Entry 9CJK (electron microscopy, 3.70 A resolution); this record covers chains D and F of the 8 polymer chains in the assembly.

Chain D (and F):
Molecule: Transmembrane emp24 domain-containing protein 9
Source organism: Homo sapiens
Notes: chain F of this document is another copy of the same molecule, construct and numbering; everything in this record applies to it too
Reference sequence: Q9BVK6 (TMED9_HUMAN); residues 1-235 here = UniProt positions 1-235
Chain sequence (235 residues; each row starts with the number of its first residue):
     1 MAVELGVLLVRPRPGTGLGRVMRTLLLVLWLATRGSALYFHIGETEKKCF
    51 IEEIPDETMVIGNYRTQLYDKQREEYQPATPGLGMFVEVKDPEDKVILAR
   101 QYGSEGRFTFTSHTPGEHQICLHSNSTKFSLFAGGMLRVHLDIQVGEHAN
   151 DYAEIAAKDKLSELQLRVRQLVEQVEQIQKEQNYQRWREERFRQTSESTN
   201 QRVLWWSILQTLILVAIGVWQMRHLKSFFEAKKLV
Disordered / not traced: 1-158
Small-molecule neighbours: PtdIns(4,5)P2 (9ED; [(2R)-2-[(E)-octadec-9-enoyl]oxy-3-[oxidanyl-[(1R,2R,3S,4R,5R,6S)-2,3,6-tris(oxidanyl)-4,5-diphosphonooxy-cyclohexyl]oxy-phosphoryl]oxy-propyl] (E)-octadec-9-enoate): Trp205, Leu209, Leu212, Ile213, Val215, Ala216
UniProt features mapped onto this chain:
  - region: Cys121 to Lys160 (Required for interaction with STX17)
  - motif: Phe228 to Val235 (COPI vesicle coat-binding), Phe228, Phe229 (COPII vesicle coat-binding)
  - modified residue: Lys160 (N6-acetyllysine)
  - glycosylation: Asn125 (N-linked (GlcNAc...) asparagine)
  - mutagenesis: Lys232 to Lys233 (Localization to plasma membrane and endocytosis)
Reported in the primary citation:
  - mutagenesis - R223E: decreased binding to COPB2
  - mutagenesis - R223E: unchanged binding to Sec23a
  - mutagenesis - E52R, E52R/E53R: decreased binding to MBP-OR
  - mutagenesis - E53R: unchanged binding to MBP-OR

Interface between chain D and chain F:
Residue-residue contacts (26):
  Leu161(D) - Leu161(F)  hydrophobic
  Leu164(D) - Leu161(F)  hydrophobic
  Arg167(D) - Val168(F)
  Leu171(D) - Val168(F)  hydrophobic
  Leu171(D) - Leu171(F)  hydrophobic
  Leu171(D) - Val172(F)  hydrophobic
  Leu171(D) - Val175(F)  hydrophobic
  Gln174(D) - Val175(F)
  Gln174(D) - Gln179(F)  hydrogen bond
  Val175(D) - Val175(F)  hydrophobic
  Ile178(D) - Val175(F)  hydrophobic
  Ile178(D) - Gln179(F)
  Ile178(D) - Gln182(F)
  Glu181(D) - Gln182(F)
  Gln182(D) - Gln182(F)
  Gln185(D) - Gln185(F)
  Gln185(D) - Arg186(F)
  Gln185(D) - Glu189(F)
  Arg188(D) - Arg186(F)
  Glu189(D) - Glu189(F)
  Glu189(D) - Arg193(F)  salt bridge
  Phe192(D) - Phe192(F)  hydrophobic
  Phe192(D) - Arg193(F)
  Arg193(D) - Glu189(F)  salt bridge
  Ser196(D) - Ser196(F)
  Asn200(D) - Asn200(F)
Other interface residues (no listed pair), chain D (17 interface residues in all): Val168
Other interface residues (no listed pair), chain F (16 interface residues in all): Gln165, Ile178

In short:
17 residues of chain D and 16 residues of chain F are in contact; the contacts include 1 hydrogen bond and 2
salt bridges. Polar pairs include Glu189(D)-Arg193(F) and Gln174(D)-Gln179(F). Ligands of chain D:
PtdIns(4,5)P2. From the paper: E52R and E52R/E53R of chain D reduce binding to MBP-OR; R223E of chain D
reduces binding to COPB2.
Chain D and chain F are both Transmembrane emp24 domain-containing protein 9 (Homo sapiens); the structure,
Human TMED9 octamer structure, was determined by electron microscopy (same publication as 9CJL).
